PDB entry 7C9Y | electron microscopy, 3.50 A resolution | chains C and D of the 4 polymer chains in the assembly

== Chain C ==
Protein: VP3
Source organism: Coxsackievirus B5
UniProt: I7AVS5 (I7AVS5_9ENTO); residues 1-238 here correspond to UniProt positions 331-568 (UniProt number = residue number + 330)
Sequence (238 residues; each row starts with the number of its first residue):
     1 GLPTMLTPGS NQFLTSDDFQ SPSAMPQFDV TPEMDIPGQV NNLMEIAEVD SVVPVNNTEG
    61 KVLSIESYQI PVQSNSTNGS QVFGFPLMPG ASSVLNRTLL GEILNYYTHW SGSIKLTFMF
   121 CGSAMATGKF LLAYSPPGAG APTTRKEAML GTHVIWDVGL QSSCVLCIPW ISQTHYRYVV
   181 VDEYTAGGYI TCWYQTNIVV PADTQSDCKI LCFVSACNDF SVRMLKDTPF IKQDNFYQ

== Chain D ==
Protein: VP4
Source organism: Coxsackievirus B5
Sequence (68 residues; numbered 2 to 69; the number before each row is that of its first residue):
     2 GAQVSTQKTG AHETGLSASG NSIIHYTNVN YYKDAASNSA NRQDFTQDPG KFTEPVKDIM
    62 IKSMPALN
Disordered / not traced: 15-24

== How chain C and chain D interact ==
Contacting residue pairs (30):
  D18(C) with A41(D); R43(D), salt bridge
  Q20(C) with V30(D), hydrogen bond (side chain-backbone); N31(D); Y32(D), hydrogen bond (side chain-backbone); Y33(D); S38(D)
  S21(C) with S38(D), hydrogen bond (backbone-side chain)
  P22(C) with Y33(D), hydrophobic; S38(D)
  S23(C) with D35(D); S38(D), hydrogen bond (backbone-side chain)
  M25(C) with D35(D)
  P26(C) with D35(D)
  Q27(C) with D35(D), hydrogen bond (backbone-side chain)
  Q39(C) with K52(D); F53(D)
  V40(C) with F53(D), hydrophobic
  N41(C) with T47(D)
  N42(C) with Q48(D)
  E45(C) with T47(D); Q48(D); D49(D), hydrogen bond (side chain-backbone); F53(D)
  E48(C) with T54(D)
  V49(C) with F53(D), hydrophobic; T54(D)
  Q161(C) with P66(D); A67(D); L68(D), hydrogen bond (side chain-backbone)
Other interface residues (no listed pair), chain C (22 interface residues in all): S16, D17, F19, F28, G38, M44
Other interface residues (no listed pair), chain D (22 interface residues in all): N29, K34, N39, S40, P50

== Summary ==
The chain C/chain D interface involves 22 residues from each chain, with 7 hydrogen bonds and 1 salt bridge.
Among the polar pairs are D18(C)-R43(D), Q20(C)-V30(D) and Q20(C)-Y32(D).
Here chain C is VP3 and chain D is VP4, both from Coxsackievirus B5. Entry 7C9Y (Coxsackievirus B5 (CVB5)
F-particle) was determined by electron microscopy together with 7C9S, 7C9T, 7C9U, 7C9V, 7C9W, 7C9X and 7C9Z
from the same study.
